PDB entry 2RBA | X-ray diffraction, 2.79 A resolution | chains A and B of the 4 polymer chains in the assembly

# Chain A (and B)
Molecule: G/T mismatch-specific thymine DNA glycosylase
From: Homo sapiens
Notes: EC 3.2.2.-; fragment: Core domain; chain B of this document is another copy of the same molecule, construct and numbering; everything in this record applies to it too
UniProtKB: Q13569 (TDG_HUMAN); numbering as in UniProt (aligned over 111-308)
Chain sequence (204 residues; each row starts with the number of its first residue):
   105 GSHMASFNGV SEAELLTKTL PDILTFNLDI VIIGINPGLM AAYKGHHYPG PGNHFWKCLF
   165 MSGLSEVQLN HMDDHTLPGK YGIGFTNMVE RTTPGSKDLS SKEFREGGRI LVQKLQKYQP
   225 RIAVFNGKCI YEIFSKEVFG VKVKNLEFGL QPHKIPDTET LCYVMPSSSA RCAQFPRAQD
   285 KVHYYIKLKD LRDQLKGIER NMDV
Unresolved in the structure: 105-122, 305-308
Construct notes: expression tag (105-110)
Reported in the primary citation:
  - self-association interface (contacts with another copy of this molecule): Leu-143, Met-144, Tyr-147, Thr-196, Thr-197, Pro-198
  - binding site for the 23-nt DNA strand: Lys-246, Lys-248, Ala-274, Ala-277, Pro-280
  - binding site for the 23-nt DNA strand: Ile-139, Asn-140, Gly-142, Asn-157, Pro-198 to Ser-200, Lys-201, Lys-232, Pro-270 to Ala-277, Gln-278
  - catalytic residues: Asn-140
  - specificity-determining residues: Ala-274, Pro-280
  - specificity-determining residues: Lys-201, Gln-278 (by similarity / conservation)

# Interface between chain A and chain B
Pairs across the interface - 11 pairs, chain A then chain B:
  Leu-143(A) / Leu-143(B)
  Leu-143(A) / Met-144(B)  hydrophobic
  Leu-143(A) / Tyr-147(B)  hydrophobic
  Tyr-147(A) / Leu-143(B)  hydrophobic
  Tyr-147(A) / Arg-195(B)
  Tyr-147(A) / Thr-196(B)
  Tyr-147(A) / Thr-197(B)
  Tyr-147(A) / Pro-198(B)
  Thr-196(A) / Tyr-147(B)
  Thr-197(A) / Tyr-147(B)
  Pro-198(A) / Tyr-147(B)
Also at the interface, not in a pair above, chain A (7 interface residues in all): Met-144, Arg-195

# Summary
The chain A/chain B interface involves 7 residues from each chain. The paper reports the catalytic residue
Asn-140(A); a binding site for the 23-nt DNA strand at Lys-246(A), Lys-248(A) and Ala-274(A) among others.
Chain A and chain B are both G/T mismatch-specific thymine DNA glycosylase (Homo sapiens); the structure,
Structure of Human Thymine DNA Glycosylase Bound to Abasic and Undamaged DNA, was determined by X-ray
diffraction.
